PDB entry 1YWT | X-ray diffraction, 2.40 A resolution | chains A and B of the 4 polymer chains in the assembly

# Chain A (and B)
Protein: 14-3-3 protein sigma
Source organism: Homo sapiens
Notes: chain B of this document is another copy of the same molecule, construct and numbering; everything in this record applies to it too
UniProtKB: P31947 (1433S_HUMAN); residue numbers follow UniProt; this construct covers 1-248
Amino-acid sequence (248 residues; each row starts with the number of its first residue):
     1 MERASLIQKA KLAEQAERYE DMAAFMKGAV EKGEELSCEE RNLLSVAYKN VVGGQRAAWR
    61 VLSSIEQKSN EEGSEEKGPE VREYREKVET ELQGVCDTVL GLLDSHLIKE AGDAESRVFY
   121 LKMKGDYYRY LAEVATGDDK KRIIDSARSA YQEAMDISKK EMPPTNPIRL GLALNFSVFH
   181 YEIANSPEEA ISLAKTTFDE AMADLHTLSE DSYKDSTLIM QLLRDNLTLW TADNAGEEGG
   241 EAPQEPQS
Unresolved in the structure: 71-78, 232-248 (chain B: 70-78, 232-248)
UniProt features mapped onto this chain:
  - site (Interaction with phosphoserine on interacting protein): Arg56, Arg129
  - modified residue (Phosphoserine): Ser5, Ser74, Ser248

# Chain A / chain B interface
Pairs across the interface (37):
  Ser5(A) with Glu80(B)
  Lys9(A) with Glu80(B); Glu83(B), salt bridge
  Leu12(A) with Leu62(B), hydrophobic; Ile65(B), hydrophobic; Val81(B), hydrophobic
  Ala13(A) with Tyr84(B)
  Gln15(A) with Val61(B); Ile65(B)
  Ala16(A) with Ala58(B)
  Arg18(A) with Gln55(B); Ala58(B); Tyr84(B), hydrogen bond; Val88(B); Glu91(B), salt bridge
  Asp21(A) with Tyr84(B), hydrogen bond; Lys87(B), salt bridge
  Phe25(A) with Tyr84(B), hydrophobic
  Ala58(A) with Ala16(B), hydrophobic; Arg18(B)
  Val61(A) with Gln15(B); Ala16(B)
  Leu62(A) with Leu12(B), hydrophobic
  Ile65(A) with Gln15(B)
  Glu80(A) with Ser5(B); Gln8(B); Lys9(B)
  Val81(A) with Leu12(B), hydrophobic
  Glu83(A) with Lys9(B), salt bridge
  Tyr84(A) with Leu12(B), hydrophobic; Ala13(B); Arg18(B), hydrogen bond; Asp21(B), hydrogen bond; Phe25(B), hydrophobic
  Lys87(A) with Asp21(B), salt bridge
  Val88(A) with Arg18(B)
  Glu91(A) with Arg18(B), salt bridge
Interface residues without a listed pair, chain A (22 interface residues in all): Gln8, Gln55

# In short
The chain A/chain B interface involves 22 residues from each chain; the contacts include 4 hydrogen bonds and
6 salt bridges. Polar pairs include Lys9(A)-Glu83(B), Arg18(A)-Glu91(B) and Asp21(A)-Lys87(B).
Chain A and chain B are both 14-3-3 protein sigma (Homo sapiens); the structure, Crystal structure of the
human sigma isoform of 14-3-3 in complex with a mode-1 phosphopeptide, was determined by X-ray diffraction.
